PDB entry 5TIG | X-ray diffraction, 2.70 A resolution | chains E and F of the 6 polymer chains in the assembly

# Chain E (and F)
Protein: 2-hydroxymuconate tautomerase
Organism: Pseudomonas putida
Notes: EC 5.3.2.6; chain F of this document is another copy of the same molecule, construct and numbering; everything in this record applies to it too
UniProtKB: Q01468 (4OT1_PSEPU); residues 1-62 here correspond to UniProt positions 2-63 (UniProt number = residue number + 1)
Amino-acid sequence (62 residues; each row starts with the number of its first residue):
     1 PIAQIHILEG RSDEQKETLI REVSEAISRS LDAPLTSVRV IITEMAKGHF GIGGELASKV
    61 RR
Not modelled in the structure: 61-62
Small-molecule neighbours: (3E)-5-hydroxy-2-oxopent-3-enoic acid (7DH): His6, Leu8, Phe50, Ile52
UniProt features mapped onto this chain:
  - active site: Pro1 (Proton acceptor)
What the authors report for this chain:
  - binding site for (3E)-5-hydroxy-2-oxopent-3-enoic acid: Pro1, Arg39
  - catalytic residues: Pro1

# How chain E and chain F interact
Pairs across the interface (33):
  Pro1(E) - His6(F)
  Ile2(E) - Gln4(F)
  Ile2(E) - Ile5(F)
  Ile2(E) - His6(F)  hydrogen bond (backbone-backbone)
  Ala3(E) - Gln4(F)
  Gln4(E) - Ile2(F)
  Gln4(E) - Ala3(F)
  Gln4(E) - Gln4(F)  hydrogen bond (backbone-backbone)
  Ile5(E) - Ile2(F)
  His6(E) - Pro1(F)
  His6(E) - Ile2(F)  hydrogen bond (backbone-backbone)
  Arg11(E) - Leu31(F)  hydrogen bond (side chain-backbone)
  Gln15(E) - Ser30(F)
  Gln15(E) - Leu31(F)
  Thr18(E) - Ser30(F)  hydrogen bond (backbone-side chain)
  Leu19(E) - Ile27(F)  hydrophobic
  Leu19(E) - Ser30(F)  hydrogen bond (backbone-side chain)
  Leu19(E) - Leu31(F)  hydrophobic
  Glu22(E) - Ala26(F)
  Glu22(E) - Arg29(F)  salt bridge
  Glu22(E) - Ser30(F)
  Val23(E) - Ala26(F)
  Val23(E) - Ile27(F)  hydrophobic
  Ala26(E) - Glu22(F)
  Ala26(E) - Val23(F)
  Ile27(E) - Val23(F)  hydrophobic
  Arg29(E) - Glu22(F)  salt bridge
  Ser30(E) - Gln15(F)
  Ser30(E) - Thr18(F)
  Ser30(E) - Leu19(F)
  Ser30(E) - Glu22(F)
  Leu31(E) - Ile7(F)  hydrophobic
  Leu31(E) - Arg11(F)  hydrogen bond (backbone-side chain)
Also at the interface, not in a pair above, chain E (19 interface residues in all): Ile7, Phe50
Also at the interface, not in a pair above, chain F (21 interface residues in all): Asp32, Ala33, Phe50

# In short
19 residues of chain E face 21 of chain F across their interface; the contacts include 7 hydrogen bonds and 2
salt bridges. Among the polar pairs are Glu22(E)-Arg29(F), Arg11(E)-Leu31(F) and Thr18(E)-Ser30(F). Bound to
chain E: (3E)-5-hydroxy-2-oxopent-3-enoic acid. From the paper: the catalytic residue Pro1(E); a binding site
for (3E)-5-hydroxy-2-oxopent-3-enoic acid at Pro1(E) and Arg39(E).
Both chains are 2-hydroxymuconate tautomerase (Pseudomonas putida). Entry 5TIG (CRYSTAL STRUCTURE OF
4-OXALOCROTONATE TAUTOMERASE INACTIVATED BY BrHPD) was determined by X-ray diffraction (same publication as
6BGN).
